Entry 8JD5 (electron microscopy, 3.60 A resolution); this record covers chains 2 and 4 of the 6 polymer chains in the assembly.

Chain 2:
Protein: Metabotropic glutamate receptor 2
From: Homo sapiens
Reference sequence: Q14416 (GRM2_HUMAN); numbering as in UniProt (aligned over 19-872)
Amino-acid sequence (870 residues; row label = number of the first residue in the row):
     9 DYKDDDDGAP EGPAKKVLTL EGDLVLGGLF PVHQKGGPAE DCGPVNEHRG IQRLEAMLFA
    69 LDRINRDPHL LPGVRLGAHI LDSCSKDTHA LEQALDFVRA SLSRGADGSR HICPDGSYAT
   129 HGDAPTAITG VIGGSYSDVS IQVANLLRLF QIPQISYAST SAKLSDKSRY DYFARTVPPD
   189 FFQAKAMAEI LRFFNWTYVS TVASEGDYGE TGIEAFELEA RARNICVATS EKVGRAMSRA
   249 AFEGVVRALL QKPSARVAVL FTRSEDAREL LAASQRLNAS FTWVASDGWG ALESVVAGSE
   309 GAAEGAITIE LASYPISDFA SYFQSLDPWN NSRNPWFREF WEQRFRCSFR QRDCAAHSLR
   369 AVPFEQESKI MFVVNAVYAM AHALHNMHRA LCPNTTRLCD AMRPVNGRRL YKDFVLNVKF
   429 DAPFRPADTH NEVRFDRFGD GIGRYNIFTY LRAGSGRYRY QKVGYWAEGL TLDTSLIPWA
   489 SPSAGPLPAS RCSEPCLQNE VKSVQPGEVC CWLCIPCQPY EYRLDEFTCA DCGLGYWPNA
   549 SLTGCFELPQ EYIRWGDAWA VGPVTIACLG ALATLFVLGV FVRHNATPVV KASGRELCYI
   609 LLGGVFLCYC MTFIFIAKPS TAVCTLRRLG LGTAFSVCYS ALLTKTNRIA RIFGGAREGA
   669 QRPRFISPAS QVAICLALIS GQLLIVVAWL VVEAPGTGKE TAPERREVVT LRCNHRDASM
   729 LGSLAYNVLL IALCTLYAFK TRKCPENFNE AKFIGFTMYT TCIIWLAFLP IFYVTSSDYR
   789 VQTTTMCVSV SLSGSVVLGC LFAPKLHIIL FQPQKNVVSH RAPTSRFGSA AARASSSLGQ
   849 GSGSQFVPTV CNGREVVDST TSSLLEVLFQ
Unresolved in the structure: 9-22, 110-134, 833-878
Construct notes: expression tag (9-18, 873-878)
UniProt features mapped onto this chain:
  - region: Ala-677 to Ala-685 (Important for interaction with HTR2A)
  - binding site (L-glutamate): Arg-57, Arg-61, Ser-145, Ala-166, Thr-168, Asp-295, Lys-377
  - glycosylation (N-linked (GlcNAc...) asparagine): Asn-203, Asn-286, Asn-338, Asn-402, Asn-547
  - mutagenesis: Ala-677 (A677S: Impairs interaction with HTR2A), Ala-681 (A681F: Impairs interaction with HTR2A), Ala-685 (A685G: Impairs interaction with HTR2A)
Disulfide bonds: Cys-50/Cys-92, Cys-234/Cys-518, Cys-355/Cys-362, Cys-400/Cys-407, Cys-500/Cys-519, Cys-504/Cys-522, Cys-525/Cys-537, Cys-632/Cys-721
Covalently attached groups: N-acetylglucosamine (NAG) linked to Asn-203
Small-molecule neighbours:
  - adx88178 (BQI; 5-methyl-N-(4-methylpyrimidin-2-yl)-4-(1H-pyrazol-4-yl)-1,3-thiazol-2-amine): Ile-771, Leu-774, Ala-775, Leu-777, Pro-778
  - glutamic acid (GLU): Arg-57, Arg-61, Ser-143, Tyr-144, Ser-145, Ala-166, Ser-167, Thr-168, Tyr-216, Arg-271, Asp-295, Gly-296, Lys-377
  - HZR (1-butyl-3-chloranyl-4-(4-phenylpiperidin-1-yl)pyridin-2-one): Leu-639, Phe-643, Tyr-647, Arg-724, Asp-725, Met-728, Ser-731, Leu-732, Asn-735, Ile-739, Thr-769, Trp-773, Leu-777, Phe-780, Tyr-781
What the authors report for this chain:
  - mutagenesis - G663Q, N735S: increased signaling in response to glutamic acid

Chain 4:
Protein: Metabotropic glutamate receptor 4
From: Homo sapiens
Reference sequence: Q14833 (GRM4_HUMAN); residues 33-912 here = UniProt positions 33-912
Amino-acid sequence (916 residues; numbered 3 to 918; the number before each row is that of its first residue):
     3 DYKDDDDGAP WSHPQFEKGS GSWSHPQFEK KPKGHPHMNS IRIDGDITLG GLFPVHGRGS
    63 EGKPCGELKK EKGIHRLEAM LFALDRINND PDLLPNITLG ARILDTCSRD THALEQSLTF
   123 VQALIEKDGT EVRCGSGGPP IITKPERVVG VIGASGSSVS IMVANILRLF KIPQISYAST
   183 APDLSDNSRY DFFSRVVPSD TYQAQAMVDI VRALKWNYVS TVASEGSYGE SGVEAFIQKS
   243 REDGGVCIAQ SVKIPREPKA GEFDKIIRRL LETSNARAVI IFANEDDIRR VLEAARRANQ
   303 TGHFFWMGSD SWGSKIAPVL HLEEVAEGAV TILPKRMSVR GFDRYFSSRT LDNNRRNIWF
   363 AEFWEDNFHC KLSRHALKKG SHVKKCTNRE RIGQDSAYEQ EGKVQFVIDA VYAMGHALHA
   423 MHRDLCPGRV GLCPRMDPVD GTQLLKYIRN VNFSGIAGNP VTFNENGDAP GRYDIYQYQL
   483 RNDSAEYKVI GSWTDHLHLR IERMHWPGSG QQLPRSICSL PCQPGERKKT VKGMPCCWHC
   543 EPCTGYQYQV DRYTCKTCPY DMRPTENRTG CRPIPIIKLE WGSPWAVLPL FLAVVGIAAT
   603 LFVVITFVRY NDTPIVKASG RELSYVLLAG IFLCYATTFL MIAEPDLGTC SLRRIFLGLG
   663 MSISYAALLT KTNRIYRIFE QGKRSVSAPR FISPASQLAI TFSLISLQLL GICVWFVVDP
   723 SHSVVDFQDQ RTLDPRFARG VLKCDISDLS LICLLGYSML LMVTCTVYAI KTRGVPETFN
   783 EAKPIGFTMY TTCIVWLAFI PIFFGTSQSA DKLYIQTTTL TVSVSLSASV SLGMLYMPKV
   843 YIILFHPEQN VPKRKRSLKA VVTAATMSNK FTQKGNFRPN GEAKSELCEN LEAPALATKQ
   903 TYVTYTNHAI LEVLFQ
Unresolved in the structure: 3-40, 128-148, 373-384, 484-486, 504-512, 851-918
Construct notes: expression tag (3-32, 913-918)
Disulfide bonds: Cys-67/Cys-109, Cys-249/Cys-538, Cys-428/Cys-435, Cys-520/Cys-539, Cys-524/Cys-542, Cys-545/Cys-557, Cys-560/Cys-573, Cys-652/Cys-746
Covalently attached groups: N-acetylglucosamine (NAG) linked to Asn-454
Small-molecule neighbours:
  - adx88178 (BQI; 5-methyl-N-(4-methylpyrimidin-2-yl)-4-(1H-pyrazol-4-yl)-1,3-thiazol-2-amine): Trp-587, Leu-590, Pro-591, Val-797, Ala-800, Phe-801, Ile-804, Thr-821, Val-824, Ser-825, Leu-828
  - glutamic acid (GLU): Lys-74, Arg-78, Ser-157, Gly-158, Ser-159, Ala-180, Ser-181, Thr-182, Tyr-230, Asn-286, Asp-312, Ser-313, Lys-317, Lys-405
What the authors report for this chain:
  - mutagenesis - F781S: abolished signaling in response to glutamic acid
  - binding site for adx88178: Leu-590

Interface between chain 2 and chain 4:
Residue-residue contacts (42):
  Asp-95(2) / Arg-191(4)
  Thr-96(2) / Arg-170(4)
  Thr-96(2) / Arg-191(4)
  Leu-99(2) / Asn-167(4)
  Leu-99(2) / Leu-171(4)
  Glu-100(2) / Arg-170(4)  salt bridge
  Glu-100(2) / Leu-171(4)
  Leu-103(2) / Phe-172(4)  hydrophobic
  Arg-107(2) / Ile-127(4)
  Gln-150(2) / Asn-167(4)  hydrogen bond
  Asn-153(2) / Leu-116(4)
  Asn-153(2) / Met-164(4)
  Leu-154(2) / Ile-168(4)  hydrophobic
  Arg-156(2) / Thr-113(4)
  Leu-157(2) / Leu-116(4)  hydrophobic
  Leu-157(2) / Glu-117(4)
  Leu-157(2) / Leu-120(4)  hydrophobic
  Phe-158(2) / Leu-120(4)  hydrophobic
  Phe-158(2) / Ile-127(4)  hydrophobic
  Arg-177(2) / Asp-112(4)  salt bridge
  Arg-177(2) / Thr-113(4)
  Arg-177(2) / Met-164(4)
  Arg-177(2) / Arg-258(4)
  Arg-243(2) / Arg-191(4)
  Leu-521(2) / His-541(4)
  Lys-760(2) / Phe-789(4)
  Tyr-767(2) / Thr-793(4)
  Tyr-767(2) / Val-797(4)
  Tyr-767(2) / Val-832(4)
  Ile-771(2) / Ile-796(4)  hydrophobic
  Ala-775(2) / Ile-804(4)
  Pro-778(2) / Trp-587(4)  hydrophobic
  Ile-779(2) / Pro-803(4)
  Ile-779(2) / Ile-804(4)  hydrophobic
  Tyr-781(2) / Trp-587(4)  hydrophobic
  Val-782(2) / Gly-807(4)
  Val-782(2) / Thr-808(4)
  Val-782(2) / Ser-811(4)
  Val-782(2) / Ala-812(4)  hydrophobic
  Thr-783(2) / Gly-807(4)
  Ser-785(2) / Ser-811(4)  hydrogen bond
  Asp-786(2) / Gln-810(4)
Other interface residues (no listed pair), chain 2 (32 interface residues in all): Val-106, Ser-176, Phe-764, Thr-768, Leu-774, Leu-777
Other interface residues (no listed pair), chain 4 (32 interface residues in all): Leu-126, Leu-590, Tyr-792, Ala-800

In short:
Chain 2 and chain 4 each contribute 32 residues to their interface, with 2 hydrogen bonds and 2 salt bridges.
Among the polar pairs are Glu-100(2)/Arg-170(4), Arg-177(2)/Asp-112(4) and Gln-150(2)/Asn-167(4). The paper
reports a binding site for adx88178 at Leu-590(4); G663Q and N735S of chain 2 increase signaling in response
to glutamic acid.
Chain 2 is Metabotropic glutamate receptor 2 and chain 4 is Metabotropic glutamate receptor 4, both from Homo
sapiens; the structure, Cryo-EM structure of Gi1-bound mGlu2-mGlu4 heterodimer, was determined by electron
microscopy, deposited together with 8JCU, 8JCV, 8JCW, 8JCX, 8JCY, 8JCZ and 6 further entries.
